PDB entry 6RDU | electron microscopy, 3.50 A resolution | chains 1 and 6 of the 31 polymer chains in the assembly

Chain 1:
Protein: ATP synthase associated protein ASA1
Source organism: Polytomella sp. Pringsheim 198.80
UniProtKB: Q85JD5 (Q85JD5_9CHLO); residues 1-618 here = UniProt positions 1-618
Sequence (618 residues; numbered 1 to 618; the number before each row is that of its first residue):
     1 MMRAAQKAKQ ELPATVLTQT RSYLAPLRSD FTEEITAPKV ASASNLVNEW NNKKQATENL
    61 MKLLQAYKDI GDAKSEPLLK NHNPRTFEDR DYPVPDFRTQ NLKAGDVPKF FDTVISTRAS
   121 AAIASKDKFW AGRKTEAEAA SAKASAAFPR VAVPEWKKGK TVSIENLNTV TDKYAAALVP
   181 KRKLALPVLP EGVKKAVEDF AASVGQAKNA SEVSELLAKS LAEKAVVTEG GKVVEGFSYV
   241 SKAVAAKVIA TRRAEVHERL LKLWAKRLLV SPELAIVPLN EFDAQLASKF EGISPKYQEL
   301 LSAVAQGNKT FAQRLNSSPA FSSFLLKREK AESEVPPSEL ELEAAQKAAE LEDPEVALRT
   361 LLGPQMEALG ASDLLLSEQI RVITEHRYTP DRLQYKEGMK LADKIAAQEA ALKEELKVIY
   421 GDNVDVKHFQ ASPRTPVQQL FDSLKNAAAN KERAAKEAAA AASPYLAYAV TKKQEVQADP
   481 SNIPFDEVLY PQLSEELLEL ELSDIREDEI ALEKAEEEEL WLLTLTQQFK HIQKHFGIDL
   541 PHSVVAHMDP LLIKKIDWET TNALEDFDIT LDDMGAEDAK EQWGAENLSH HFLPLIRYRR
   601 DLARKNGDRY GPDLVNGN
Disordered / not traced: 1-22, 618

Chain 6:
Protein: Mitochondrial ATP synthase subunit ASA6
Source organism: Polytomella sp. Pringsheim 198.80
UniProtKB: D7P897 (D7P897_9CHLO); residues 1-151 here = UniProt positions 1-151
Sequence (151 residues; numbered 1 to 151; the number before each row is that of its first residue):
     1 MMLRTLTRSS AVAGQAVRLF KTSAAAAEGN SVAGIIKSVN ETSGANLLSS LKTIKAQAAP
    61 IYPAAASSTG YSTQAKIALF GALSWILYRA DGQSKAHEWI VDLNLNVLQA AWLISFSSLI
   121 PFRAVYFAFR GMAPATASTL NGLKTFSSIS L
Disordered / not traced: 1-27

Interface between chain 1 and chain 6:
Pairs across the interface (79):
  Glu258(1) with Gly44(6)
  Leu261(1) with Leu47(6), hydrophobic
  Lys262(1) with Val39(6); Asn40(6); Thr42(6)
  Trp264(1) with Leu151(6), hydrophobic
  Lys266(1) with Ile36(6); Val39(6); Asn40(6)
  Arg267(1) with Ser150(6), hydrogen bond (side chain-backbone)
  Leu269(1) with Ile35(6), hydrophobic; Leu51(6); Ile54(6), hydrophobic; Lys55(6), hydrogen bond (backbone-side chain)
  Val270(1) with Ile35(6), hydrophobic
  Pro272(1) with Lys55(6)
  Glu273(1) with Thr145(6), hydrogen bond
  Leu274(1) with Ile149(6), hydrophobic
  Phe282(1) with Phe146(6), hydrophobic; Ile149(6), hydrophobic; Leu151(6), hydrophobic
  Gln285(1) with Phe146(6)
  Phe290(1) with Lys144(6); Phe146(6); Ser147(6)
  Ile293(1) with Phe146(6), hydrophobic
  Gln298(1) with Lys144(6); Phe146(6)
  Leu301(1) with Thr145(6); Phe146(6), hydrophobic
  Phe311(1) with Arg130(6)
  Leu315(1) with Tyr126(6); Phe127(6), hydrophobic
  Ala320(1) with Tyr126(6)
  Phe321(1) with Tyr126(6), hydrophobic; Phe127(6), hydrophobic
  Leu325(1) with Phe122(6), hydrophobic
  Leu326(1) with Arg123(6)
  Glu329(1) with Arg123(6), salt bridge
  Lys330(1) with Arg123(6)
  Ser333(1) with Arg123(6), hydrogen bond
  Glu334(1) with Arg123(6), salt bridge; Phe127(6)
  Glu352(1) with Lys55(6), salt bridge
  Asp353(1) with Lys52(6)
  Pro354(1) with Leu51(6), hydrophobic
  Glu355(1) with Leu48(6)
  Leu358(1) with Leu51(6), hydrophobic
  Arg359(1) with Leu48(6)
  Met366(1) with Leu48(6), hydrophobic
  Ala515(1) with Ser150(6), hydrogen bond (backbone-side chain); Leu151(6)
  Glu519(1) with Ile36(6); Ser150(6)
  Leu520(1) with Val32(6), hydrophobic; Ala33(6)
  Leu522(1) with Ser148(6)
  Leu523(1) with Val32(6), hydrophobic
  Thr524(1) with Asn30(6); Val32(6)
  Leu525(1) with Leu143(6)
  Thr526(1) with Leu143(6); Ser148(6)
  Gln527(1) with Ser31(6), hydrogen bond; Val32(6); Ala58(6)
  Phe529(1) with Leu140(6), hydrophobic; Gly142(6); Leu143(6), hydrophobic
  His531(1) with Pro60(6); Tyr62(6)
  Ile532(1) with Leu140(6), hydrophobic
  Gln533(1) with Leu140(6)
  Lys534(1) with Tyr62(6)
  His535(1) with Tyr62(6), hydrogen bond
  Phe536(1) with Ala135(6); Leu140(6), hydrophobic
  Gly537(1) with Arg130(6), hydrogen bond (backbone-side chain)
  Ile538(1) with Arg130(6)
Other interface residues (no listed pair), chain 1 (58 interface residues in all): Leu263, Ala265, Gln306, Ala331, Glu518, His547
Other interface residues (no listed pair), chain 6 (41 interface residues in all): Glu28, Ala124, Thr136, Thr139, Asn141

Summary:
Chain 1 and chain 6 form an interface of 58 and 41 residues respectively; the contacts include 8 hydrogen
bonds and 3 salt bridges. Polar pairs include Glu329(1)-Arg123(6), Glu334(1)-Arg123(6) and Glu352(1)-Lys55(6).
Chain 1 is ATP synthase associated protein ASA1 and chain 6 is Mitochondrial ATP synthase subunit ASA6, both
from Polytomella sp. Pringsheim 198.80; the structure, Cryo-EM structure of Polytomella F-ATP synthase, Rotary
substate 1E, monomer-masked refinement, was determined by electron microscopy together with 6RD4, 6RD5, 6RD6,
6RD7, 6RD8, 6RD9 and 46 further entries from the same study.
